4PZT - chain A; structure by X-ray diffraction, 2.80 A resolution.

== Chain A ==
Name: Histone acetyltransferase p300
Source organism: Homo sapiens
Notes: EC 2.3.1.48; fragment: acetyltransferase domain
UniProt: Q09472 (EP300_HUMAN); residues 1287-1664 here = UniProt positions 1287-1664
Amino-acid sequence (378 residues; row label = number of the first residue in the row):
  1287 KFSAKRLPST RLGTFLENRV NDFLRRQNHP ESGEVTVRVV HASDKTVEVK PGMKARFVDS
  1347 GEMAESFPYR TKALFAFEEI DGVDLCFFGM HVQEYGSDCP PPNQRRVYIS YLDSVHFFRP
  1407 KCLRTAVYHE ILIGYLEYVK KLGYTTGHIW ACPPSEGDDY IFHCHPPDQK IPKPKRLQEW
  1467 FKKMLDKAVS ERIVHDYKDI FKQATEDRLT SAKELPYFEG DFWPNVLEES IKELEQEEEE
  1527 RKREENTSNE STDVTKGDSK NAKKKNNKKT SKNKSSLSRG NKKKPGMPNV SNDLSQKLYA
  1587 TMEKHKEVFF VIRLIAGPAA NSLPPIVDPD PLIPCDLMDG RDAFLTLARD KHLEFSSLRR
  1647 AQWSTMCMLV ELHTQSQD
Unresolved in the structure: 1535-1578
Sequence notes: engineered mutation Phe1467 (Tyr in Q09472)
Ligand contacts: S-(2-oxopropyl)-coenzyme A (SOP; [(2R,3S,4R,5R)-5-(6-amino-9H-purin-9-yl)-4-hydroxy-3-(phosphonooxy)tetrahydrofuran-2-yl]methyl (3R)-3-hydroxy-2,2-dimethyl-4-oxo-4-{[3-oxo-3-({2-[(2-oxopropyl)thio]ethyl}amino)propyl]amino}butyl dihydrogen diphosphate): Ser1396, Tyr1397, Leu1398, Asp1399, Ser1400, Arg1410, Thr1411, Tyr1414, Ile1435, Trp1436, Ala1437, Cys1438, Pro1439, Pro1440, Tyr1446, Gln1455, Lys1456, Ile1457, Pro1458, Lys1459, Arg1462, Leu1463, Trp1466, Phe1467
Swiss-Prot annotation at these positions:
  - region: Tyr1397 to Asp1399 (Interaction with histone)
  - binding site (acetyl-CoA): Leu1398 to Ser1400, Arg1410, Thr1411, Ile1457, Arg1462, Trp1466
  - modified residue (N6-acetyllysine): Lys1336, Lys1473, Lys1499, Lys1542, Lys1546, Lys1549, Lys1554, Lys1555, Lys1558, Lys1560, Lys1583
  - natural variant: Ser1650 (S1650Y: In a pancreatic cancer sample)
  - mutagenesis: Thr1357 (T1357L: 40% decrease in activity; T1357R: 40% decrease in activity. 90% decrease in activity; when associated with R-1505; R-1625 and R-1628), Ser1396 (S1396R: Loss of activity; when associated with R-1397; S1396W: Loss of activity; when associated with W-1396), Tyr1397 (Y1397R: Loss of activity; when associated with R-1396; Y1397W: Loss of activity; when associated with W-1397), Asp1399 (D1399Y: Abolished acetyltransferase and acyltransferase activities. Abolishes autoacetylation. Does not interact with TFAP2A and inhibits transcriptional coactivation of TFAP2A by CITED2 ...), Phe1504 (F1504A: Abolished acetyltransferase activity), Glu1505 (E1505R: 90% decrease in activity; when associated with R-1625 and R-1628. 90% decrease in activity; when associated with R-1357; R-1625 and R-1628), Asp1625 (D1625R: 70% decrease in activity; when associated with R-1628. 90% decrease in activity; when associated with R-1505 and R-1628. 90% decrease in activity; when associated with R-1357 ...), Asp1628 (D1628R: 70% decrease in activity; when associated with R-1625. 90% decrease in activity; when associated with E-1505 and R-1625. 90% decrease in activity; when associated with R-1357 ...), Arg1645 to Arg1646 (Increased acetyltransferase activity)
Reported in the primary citation:
  - binding site for S-(2-oxopropyl)-coenzyme A: Leu1398, Trp1436, Cys1438, Tyr1446
  - conformationally variable residues (side-chain flip): Asp1444
  - mutagenesis - Y1467F: abolished catalytic activity (citing earlier work)

== Summary ==
Ligands of chain A: S-(2-oxopropyl)-coenzyme A. From UniProt: 8 acetyl-CoA-binding residues and 10 mutagenesis
sites. The paper reports a binding site for S-(2-oxopropyl)-coenzyme A at Leu1398, Trp1436 and Cys1438 among
others; Y1467F abolishes catalytic activity.
Chain A is Histone acetyltransferase p300 (Homo sapiens); the structure, Crystal structure of p300 histone
acetyltransferase domain in complex with an inhibitor, Acetonyl-Coenzyme A, was determined by X-ray
diffraction together with 4PZR and 4PZS from the same study.
